Entry 4HKB (X-ray diffraction, 3.60 A resolution); this record covers chains J and N.

== Chain J ==
Protein: CH67 heavy chain
Organism: Homo sapiens
Notes: fragment: Fab
Chain sequence (236 residues; row label = number of the first residue in the row; note: 1 number in that range is skipped by the numbering (no residue carries it; nothing is unmodelled there)):
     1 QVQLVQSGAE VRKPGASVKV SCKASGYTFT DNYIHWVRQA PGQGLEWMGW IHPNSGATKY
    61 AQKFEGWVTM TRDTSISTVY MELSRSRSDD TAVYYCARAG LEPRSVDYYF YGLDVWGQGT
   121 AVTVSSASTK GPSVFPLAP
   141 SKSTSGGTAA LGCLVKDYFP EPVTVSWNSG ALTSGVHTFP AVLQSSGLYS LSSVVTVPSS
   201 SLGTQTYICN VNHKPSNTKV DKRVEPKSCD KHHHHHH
Disordered / not traced: 141-147, 227-237
Cystine bridges: Cys-22/Cys-96, Cys-153/Cys-209

== Chain N ==
Protein: CH67 light chain
Organism: Homo sapiens
Notes: fragment: Fab
Chain sequence (213 residues; each row starts with the number of its first residue):
     2 SALTQPPSVS VAPGQTATIT CGGNNIGRKR VDWFQQKPGQ APVLVVYEDS DRPSGIPERF
    62 SDSNSGTTAT LTISRVEAGD EADYYCQVWD SDSDHVVFGG GTKLTVLGQP KAAPSVTLFP
   122 PSSEELQANK ATLVCLISDF YPGAVTVAWK ADSSPVKAGV ETTTPSKQSN NKYAASSYLS
   182 LTPEQWKSHR SYSCQVTHEG STVEKTVAPT ECS
Disordered / not traced: 47-58, 190-193, 211-214
Cystine bridges: Cys-22/Cys-87, Cys-136/Cys-195

== Interface between chain J and chain N ==
Residue-residue contacts - 73 pairs, chain J then chain N:
  His-35(J) / Val-97(N)
  Val-37(J) / Phe-99(N)  hydrophobic
  Gln-39(J) / Gln-37(N)  hydrogen bond
  Gln-39(J) / Tyr-86(N)
  Gln-43(J) / Tyr-86(N)  hydrogen bond (backbone-side chain)
  Gly-44(J) / Tyr-86(N)
  Leu-45(J) / Tyr-86(N)  hydrophobic
  Leu-45(J) / Phe-99(N)
  Trp-47(J) / Asp-95(N)
  Trp-47(J) / His-96(N)
  Trp-47(J) / Val-97(N)
  Trp-50(J) / Asp-95(N)
  Lys-59(J) / Ser-94(N)
  Ala-61(J) / His-96(N)
  Tyr-95(J) / Gln-37(N)
  Tyr-95(J) / Gln-41(N)
  Tyr-95(J) / Ala-42(N)  hydrophobic
  Tyr-95(J) / Pro-43(N)
  Leu-101(J) / Arg-31(N)
  Leu-101(J) / Leu-45(N)  hydrophobic
  Glu-102(J) / Arg-31(N)
  Asp-107(J) / Arg-29(N)  salt bridge
  Tyr-108(J) / Arg-29(N)
  Tyr-108(J) / Lys-30(N)
  Tyr-108(J) / Arg-31(N)
  Tyr-108(J) / Val-89(N)
  Tyr-108(J) / Trp-90(N)  hydrogen bond (side chain-backbone)
  Tyr-109(J) / Trp-90(N)
  Phe-110(J) / Arg-31(N)  hydrogen bond (backbone-side chain)
  Phe-110(J) / Gln-88(N)
  Phe-110(J) / Trp-90(N)  hydrophobic
  Gly-112(J) / Arg-31(N)
  Gly-112(J) / Asp-33(N)
  Leu-113(J) / Phe-35(N)
  Leu-113(J) / Leu-45(N)
  Leu-113(J) / Gln-88(N)
  Asp-114(J) / Leu-45(N)
  Trp-116(J) / Phe-35(N)
  Trp-116(J) / Pro-43(N)  hydrophobic
  Gly-117(J) / Ala-42(N)
  Phe-135(J) / Ser-123(N)
  Phe-135(J) / Glu-126(N)
  Pro-136(J) / Ser-123(N)
  Pro-136(J) / Glu-125(N)
  Leu-137(J) / Phe-120(N)  hydrophobic
  Leu-137(J) / Pro-121(N)
  Ala-138(J) / Phe-120(N)
  Ala-138(J) / Pro-121(N)
  Ala-150(J) / Phe-120(N)
  Leu-151(J) / Phe-120(N)
  Leu-154(J) / Thr-133(N)
  Leu-154(J) / Val-135(N)  hydrophobic
  Lys-156(J) / Thr-133(N)
  Asp-157(J) / Lys-131(N)  salt bridge
  His-177(J) / Ser-139(N)
  His-177(J) / Gln-169(N)
  Phe-179(J) / Leu-137(N)  hydrophobic
  Phe-179(J) / Ile-138(N)
  Phe-179(J) / Ala-176(N)
  Pro-180(J) / Ser-167(N)
  Pro-180(J) / Ser-177(N)
  Ala-181(J) / Thr-164(N)
  Val-182(J) / Thr-163(N)
  Val-182(J) / Thr-164(N)
  Val-182(J) / Tyr-179(N)  hydrophobic
  Gln-184(J) / Glu-162(N)
  Ser-185(J) / Glu-162(N)  hydrogen bond
  Ser-190(J) / Tyr-179(N)
  Leu-191(J) / Tyr-179(N)
  Ser-192(J) / Leu-137(N)
  Ser-192(J) / Tyr-179(N)  hydrogen bond
  Val-194(J) / Phe-120(N)  hydrophobic
  Lys-222(J) / Glu-125(N)  salt bridge
Other interface residues (no listed pair), chain J (46 interface residues in all): Arg-104, Gln-118, Pro-139
Other interface residues (no listed pair), chain N (42 interface residues in all): Gly-101, Thr-118, Ala-175, Ser-181

== Summary ==
46 residues of chain J face 42 of chain N across their interface; the contacts include 6 hydrogen bonds and 3
salt bridges. Polar contacts include Asp-107(J)/Arg-29(N), Asp-157(J)/Lys-131(N) and Lys-222(J)/Glu-125(N).
Here chain J is CH67 heavy chain and chain N is CH67 light chain, both from Homo sapiens. Entry 4HKB (CH67 Fab
(unbound) from the CH65-67 Lineage) was determined by X-ray diffraction (same publication as 4HKX).
